PDB entry 9ISJ | X-ray diffraction, 1.80 A resolution | chains A and B

Chain A (and B):
Protein: Cell division protein ZapA
Organism: Klebsiella pneumoniae (strain 342)
Notes: chain B of this document is another copy of the same molecule, construct and numbering; everything in this record applies to it too
UniProt: B5XUC8 (ZAPA_KLEP3); residues 1-109 here = UniProt positions 1-109
Chain sequence (109 residues; each row starts with the number of its first residue):
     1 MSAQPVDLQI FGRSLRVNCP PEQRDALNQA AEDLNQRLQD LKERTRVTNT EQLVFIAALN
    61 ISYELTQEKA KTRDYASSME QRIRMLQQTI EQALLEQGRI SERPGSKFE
Not modelled in the structure: 1-3 (chain B: 1, 46-48)

Chain A / chain B interface:
Residue-residue contacts (64; chain A residue first):
  Leu8(A) - Leu59(B)  hydrophobic
  Ile10(A) - Phe55(B)
  Ile10(A) - Leu59(B)  hydrophobic
  Arg13(A) - Glu51(B)  salt bridge
  Ser14(A) - Gln52(B)
  Leu15(A) - Gln52(B)
  Leu15(A) - Phe55(B)  hydrophobic
  Arg16(A) - Ile56(B)
  Gln23(A) - Tyr63(B)  hydrogen bond
  Ala26(A) - Tyr63(B)  hydrophobic
  Ala30(A) - Leu59(B)
  Ala30(A) - Ser62(B)
  Ala31(A) - Leu59(B)
  Asp33(A) - Ser62(B)  hydrogen bond
  Leu34(A) - Phe55(B)
  Leu34(A) - Ala58(B)  hydrophobic
  Leu34(A) - Leu59(B)  hydrophobic
  Arg37(A) - Leu65(B)
  Leu38(A) - Phe55(B)  hydrophobic
  Thr50(A) - Glu51(B)
  Thr50(A) - Phe55(B)
  Glu51(A) - Arg13(B)  salt bridge
  Glu51(A) - Glu51(B)  hydrogen bond (backbone-side chain)
  Gln52(A) - Leu15(B)
  Gln52(A) - Arg16(B)  hydrogen bond (side chain-backbone)
  Val54(A) - Val54(B)
  Val54(A) - Phe55(B)  hydrophobic
  Phe55(A) - Ile10(B)  hydrophobic
  Phe55(A) - Arg13(B)
  Phe55(A) - Leu15(B)  hydrophobic
  Phe55(A) - Thr50(B)
  Phe55(A) - Val54(B)  hydrophobic
  Ala58(A) - Leu34(B)  hydrophobic
  Ala58(A) - Val54(B)  hydrophobic
  Leu59(A) - Leu8(B)  hydrophobic
  Leu59(A) - Leu15(B)  hydrophobic
  Leu59(A) - Val17(B)  hydrophobic
  Leu59(A) - Ala30(B)
  Leu59(A) - Ala31(B)
  Leu59(A) - Leu34(B)  hydrophobic
  Ile61(A) - Ile61(B)  hydrophobic
  Ile61(A) - Ser62(B)
  Ile61(A) - Leu65(B)  hydrophobic
  Ser62(A) - Ala30(B)
  Ser62(A) - Asp33(B)
  Tyr63(A) - Gln23(B)  hydrogen bond
  Tyr63(A) - Ala26(B)  hydrophobic
  Glu64(A) - Leu65(B)
  Leu65(A) - Arg37(B)
  Leu65(A) - Glu64(B)
  Leu65(A) - Leu65(B)  hydrophobic
  Thr66(A) - Asp33(B)
  Glu68(A) - Leu65(B)
  Glu68(A) - Glu68(B)
  Glu68(A) - Lys69(B)
  Glu68(A) - Thr72(B)  hydrogen bond
  Lys69(A) - Glu68(B)
  Thr72(A) - Glu68(B)  hydrogen bond
  Thr72(A) - Thr72(B)
  Thr72(A) - Tyr75(B)
  Tyr75(A) - Tyr75(B)  hydrophobic
  Tyr75(A) - Ala76(B)
  Met79(A) - Tyr75(B)  hydrophobic
  Leu86(A) - Leu86(B)  hydrophobic
Interface residues without a listed pair, chain A (37 interface residues in all): Val17, Leu27, Ile56, Ala76
Interface residues without a listed pair, chain B (35 interface residues in all): Leu27, Lys71, Met79

Summary:
The interface between chain A and chain B involves 37 residues on one side and 35 on the other; the contacts
include 7 hydrogen bonds and 2 salt bridges. Polar contacts include Arg13(A)-Glu51(B), Gln23(A)-Tyr63(B) and
Asp33(A)-Ser62(B).
Both chains are Cell division protein ZapA (Klebsiella pneumoniae (strain 342)). Entry 9ISJ (Crystal structure
of Klebsiella pneumoniae ZapA) was determined by X-ray diffraction (same publication as 9ISK).
